PDB entry 6MMG | electron microscopy, 6.23 A resolution (low resolution: residue-level contacts below are approximate; hydrogen-bond / salt-bridge calls are withheld) | chains A and D of the 4 polymer chains in the assembly

Chain A:
Name: Glutamate receptor ionotropic, NMDA 1
From: Rattus norvegicus
Reference sequence: P35439 (NMDZ1_RAT), isoform P35439-5; residues 1-838 here = UniProt positions 1-838
Amino-acid sequence (838 residues; each row starts with the number of its first residue):
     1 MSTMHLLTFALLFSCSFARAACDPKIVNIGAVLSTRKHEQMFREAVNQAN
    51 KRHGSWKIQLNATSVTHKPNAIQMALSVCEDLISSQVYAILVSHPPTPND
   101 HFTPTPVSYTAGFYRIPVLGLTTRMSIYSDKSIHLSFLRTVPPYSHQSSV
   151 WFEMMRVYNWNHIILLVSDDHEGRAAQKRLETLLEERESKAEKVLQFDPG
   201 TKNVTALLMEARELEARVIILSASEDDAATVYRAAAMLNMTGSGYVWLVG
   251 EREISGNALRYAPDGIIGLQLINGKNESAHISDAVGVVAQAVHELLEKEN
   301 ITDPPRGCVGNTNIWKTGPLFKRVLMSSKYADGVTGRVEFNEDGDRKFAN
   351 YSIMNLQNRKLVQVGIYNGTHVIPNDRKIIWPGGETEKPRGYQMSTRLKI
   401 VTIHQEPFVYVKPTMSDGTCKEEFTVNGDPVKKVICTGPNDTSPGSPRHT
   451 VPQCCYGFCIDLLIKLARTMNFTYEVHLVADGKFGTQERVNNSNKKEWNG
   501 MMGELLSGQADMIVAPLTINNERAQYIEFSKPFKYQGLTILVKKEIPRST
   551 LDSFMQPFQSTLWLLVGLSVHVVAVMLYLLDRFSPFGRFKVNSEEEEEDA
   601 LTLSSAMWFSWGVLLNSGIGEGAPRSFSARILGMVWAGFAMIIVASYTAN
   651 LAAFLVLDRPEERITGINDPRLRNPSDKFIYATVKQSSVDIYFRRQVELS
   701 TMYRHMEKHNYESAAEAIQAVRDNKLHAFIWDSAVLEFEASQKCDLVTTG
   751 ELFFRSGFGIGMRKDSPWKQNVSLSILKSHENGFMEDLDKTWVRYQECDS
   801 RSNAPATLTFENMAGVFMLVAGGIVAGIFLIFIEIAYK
Disordered / not traced: 1-24, 545-559, 586-601, 621-626, 798-806
Swiss-Prot annotation at these positions:
  - region: Leu603 to Pro624 (Pore-forming)
  - binding site (glycine): Pro516, Thr518, Arg523, Ser688, Asp732
  - glycosylation (N-linked (GlcNAc...) asparagine): Asn61, Asn203, Asn239, Asn276, Asn300, Asn350, Asn368, Asn440, Asn471, Asn491, Asn674, Asn771
Disulfide bonds: Cys420-Cys454, Cys436-Cys455
Covalent attachments: N-acetylglucosamine (NAG) linked to Asn61, Asn203, Asn239, Asn276, Asn300, Asn350, Asn368, Asn440, Asn471, Asn491, Asn771

Chain D:
Name: Glutamate receptor ionotropic, NMDA 2A
From: Rattus norvegicus
Reference sequence: Q00959 (NMDE1_RAT); residue numbers follow UniProt; this construct covers 1-837
Amino-acid sequence (837 residues; numbered 1 to 837; the number before each row is that of its first residue):
     1 MGRLGYWTLLVLPALLVWRDPAQNAAAEKGPPALNIAVLLGHSHDVTERE
    51 LRNLWGPEQATGLPLDVNVVALLMNRTDPKSLITHVCDLMSGARIHGLVF
   101 GDDTDQEAVAQMLDFISSQTFIPILGIHGGASMIMADKDPTSTFFQFGAS
   151 IQQQATVMLKIMQDYDWHVFSLVTTIFPGYRDFISFIKTTVDNSFVGWDM
   201 QNVITLDTSFEDAKTQVQLKKIHSSVILLYCSKDEAVLILSEARSLGLTG
   251 YDFFWIVPSLVSGNTELIPKEFPSGLISVSYDDWDYSLEARVRDGLGILT
   301 TAASSMLEKFSYIPEAKASCYGQAEKPETPLHTLHQFMVNVTWDGKDLSF
   351 TEEGYQVHPRLVVIVLNKDREWEKVGKWENQTLSLRHAVWPRYKSFSDCE
   401 PDDNHLSIVTLEEAPFVIVEDIDPLTETCVRNTVPCRKFVKINNSTNEGM
   451 NVKKCCKGFCIDILKKLSRTVKFTYDLYLVTNGKHGKKVNNVWNGMIGEV
   501 VYQRAVMAVGSLTINEERSEVVDFSVPFVETGISVMVSRSNGTVSPSAFL
   551 EPFSASVWVMMFVMLLIVSAIAVFVFEYFSPVGYNRNLAKGKAPHGPSFT
   601 IGKAIWLLWGLVFNNSVPVQNPKGTTSKIMVSVWAFFAVIFLASYTANLA
   651 AFMIQEEFVDQVTGLSDKKFQRPHDYSPPFRFGTVPNGSTERNIRNNYPY
   701 MHQYMTRFNQRGVEDALVSLKTGKLDAFIYDAAVLNYKAGRDEGCKLVTI
   751 GSGYIFATTGYGIALQKGSPWKRQIDLALLQFVGDGEMEELETLWLTGIC
   801 HNEKNEVMSSQLDIDNMAGVFYMLAAAMALSLITFIW
Disordered / not traced: 1-33, 539-554, 580-597, 801-809
Construct notes: conflict Thr758 (Ser in Q00959)
Disulfide bonds: Cys87-Cys320, Cys429-Cys455, Cys745-Cys800
Covalent attachments: N-acetylglucosamine (NAG) linked to Asn75, Asn340, Asn380, Asn443, Asn444, Asn687
Reported in the primary citation:
  - post-translational modification sites: Asn687

Chain A / chain D interface:
Residue-residue contacts - 57 pairs, chain A then chain D:
  Ile519(A) with Leu780(D)
  Asn520(A) with Leu780(D)
  Asn521(A) with Leu777(D); Leu780(D); Gln781(D)
  Ala524(A) with Arg773(D); Leu780(D)
  Gln525(A) with Arg773(D); Leu777(D)
  Glu528(A) with Arg773(D)
  Pro532(A) with Pro527(D)
  Tyr535(A) with Pro527(D); Glu530(D); Thr758(D); Thr759(D); Gly760(D)
  Gln536(A) with Glu530(D)
  Leu615(A) with Ser632(D); Ala635(D); Phe636(D)
  Gly620(A) with Asn621(D)
  Tyr647(A) with Ile640(D)
  Leu651(A) with Ala643(D)
  Leu655(A) with Ala647(D)
  Val656(A) with Ile654(D)
  Tyr692(A) with Gly784(D)
  Phe754(A) with Val783(D)
  Arg755(A) with Glu530(D); Glu792(D)
  Ser756(A) with Glu530(D)
  Lys764(A) with Arg773(D)
  Leu777(A) with Asn515(D); Glu516(D); Ser519(D)
  His780(A) with Ala757(D); Thr758(D)
  Glu781(A) with Asn696(D); Asn697(D)
  Asn782(A) with Asn697(D)
  Glu786(A) with Ile755(D); Phe756(D)
  Thr807(A) with Asn648(D)
  Leu808(A) with Val557(D)
  Thr809(A) with Phe641(D); Ser644(D)
  Phe810(A) with Val557(D); Met560(D); Met561(D)
  Phe817(A) with Met564(D)
  Val820(A) with Met564(D); Val633(D)
  Ile824(A) with Ile571(D)
  Gly827(A) with Thr626(D)
  Ile831(A) with Tyr578(D); Thr626(D)
  Glu834(A) with Tyr578(D)
  Ile835(A) with Tyr578(D)
Also at the interface, not in a pair above, chain A (50 interface residues in all): Tyr526, Ile527, Lys531, Phe533, Gly537, Trp608, Gly618, Thr648, Arg659, Arg695, Gln696, Lys769, Gly783, Asp789
Also at the interface, not in a pair above, chain D (50 interface residues in all): Ile514, Phe524, Ser525, Ser556, Ile567, Thr625, Phe637, Asn693, Tyr754, Lys772, Asp785

Summary:
The chain A/chain D interface involves 50 residues from each chain. Covalently linked N-acetylglucosamine: at
Asn61(A), Asn203(A), Asn239(A), Asn276(A), Asn300(A) and Asn350(A) and 5 more. N-acetylglucosamine is
covalently linked to Asn75(D), Asn340(D), Asn380(D), Asn443(D), Asn444(D) and Asn687(D). Curated annotation
(UniProt) lists 5 glycine-binding residues on chain A. From the paper: a modification site at Asn687(D).
Here chain A is Glutamate receptor ionotropic, NMDA 1 and chain D is Glutamate receptor ionotropic, NMDA 2A,
both from Rattus norvegicus. Entry 6MMG (Diheteromeric NMDA receptor GluN1/GluN2A in the '2-Knuckle-Symmetric'
conformation, in complex with glycine and glutamate, in the ...) was determined by electron microscopy (same
publication as 6MM9, 6MMA, 6MMB, 6MMH, 6MMI, 6MMJ and 12 further entries).
